PDB entry 4QM7 | X-ray diffraction, 1.80 A resolution | chains A and B of the 3 polymer chains in the assembly

== Chain A (and B) ==
Molecule: Metallophosphoesterase
Organism: Ruminiclostridium thermocellum
Notes: chain B of this document is another copy of the same molecule, construct and numbering; everything in this record applies to it too
Reference sequence: A3DJ38 (A3DJ38_CLOTH); residue numbers follow UniProt; this construct covers 1-170
Amino-acid sequence (171 residues; row label = number of the first residue in the row; numbering starts at 0):
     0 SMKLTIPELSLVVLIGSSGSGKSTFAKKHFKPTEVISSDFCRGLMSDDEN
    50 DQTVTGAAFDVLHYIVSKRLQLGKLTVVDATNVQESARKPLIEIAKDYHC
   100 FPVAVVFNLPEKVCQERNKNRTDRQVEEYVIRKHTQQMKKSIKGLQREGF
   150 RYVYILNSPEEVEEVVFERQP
Modified residues: Mse1 (selenomethionine; parent Met); Mse44 (selenomethionine; parent Met); Mse137 (selenomethionine; parent Met)
Differences from the reference sequence: expression tag (0); conflict Mse44 (Val in A3DJ38), Mse137 (Leu in A3DJ38)
Metal / ion sites: Mg2+: Ser22 (together with GTP)
Ligand contacts: GTP (guanosine-5'-triphosphate): Ser16, Ser17, Gly18, Ser19, Gly20, Lys21, Ser22, Thr23, Asp78, Thr80, Arg116, Arg120, Arg123

== How chain A and chain B interact ==
Residue-residue contacts (33; chain A residue first):
  Ser0(A) - Arg146(B)  hydrogen bond (backbone-side chain)
  Mse1(A) - Gln145(B)
  Mse1(A) - Arg146(B)
  Lys2(A) - Arg150(B)
  Thr4(A) - Phe100(B)
  Thr4(A) - Arg150(B)  hydrogen bond
  Thr4(A) - Tyr151(B)
  Phe100(A) - Thr4(B)
  Phe100(A) - Gln169(B)
  Asn107(A) - Lys142(B)
  Lys142(A) - Asn107(B)
  Lys142(A) - Asn156(B)
  Gln145(A) - Tyr153(B)
  Arg146(A) - Ser0(B)
  Arg146(A) - Mse1(B)
  Arg146(A) - Glu160(B)
  Arg146(A) - Glu163(B)  salt bridge
  Arg150(A) - Lys2(B)
  Arg150(A) - Thr4(B)  hydrogen bond
  Arg150(A) - Tyr153(B)
  Arg150(A) - Glu167(B)  salt bridge
  Tyr151(A) - Thr4(B)
  Tyr151(A) - Tyr151(B)  hydrogen bond
  Tyr151(A) - Tyr153(B)
  Tyr153(A) - Gln145(B)
  Tyr153(A) - Arg150(B)
  Tyr153(A) - Tyr151(B)
  Asn156(A) - Lys142(B)
  Glu160(A) - Arg146(B)
  Glu163(A) - Arg146(B)  salt bridge
  Glu167(A) - Arg150(B)  salt bridge
  Gln169(A) - Tyr151(B)
  Gln169(A) - Gln169(B)  hydrogen bond
Other interface residues (no listed pair), chain A (18 interface residues in all): Val152
Other interface residues (no listed pair), chain B (19 interface residues in all): Leu3, Val152

== In short ==
18 residues of chain A and 19 residues of chain B are in contact; the contacts include 5 hydrogen bonds and 4
salt bridges. Polar contacts include Arg146(A)-Glu163(B), Arg150(A)-Glu167(B) and Ser0(A)-Arg146(B). Chain A
binds GTP.
Both chains are Metallophosphoesterase (Ruminiclostridium thermocellum). Entry 4QM7 (Structure of bacterial
polynucleotide kinase bound to GTP and pDNA) was determined by X-ray diffraction, deposited together with
4QM6.
